PDB entry 2JAP | X-ray diffraction, 2.10 A resolution | chains A and C of the 4 polymer chains in the assembly

# Chain A (and C)
Protein: Clavaldehyde dehydrogenase
From: Streptomyces clavuligerus
Notes: chain C of this document is another copy of the same molecule, construct and numbering; everything in this record applies to it too
Reference sequence: Q9LCV7 (Q9LCV7_STRCL); residues 1-247 here = UniProt positions 1-247
Amino-acid sequence (247 residues; each row starts with the number of its first residue):
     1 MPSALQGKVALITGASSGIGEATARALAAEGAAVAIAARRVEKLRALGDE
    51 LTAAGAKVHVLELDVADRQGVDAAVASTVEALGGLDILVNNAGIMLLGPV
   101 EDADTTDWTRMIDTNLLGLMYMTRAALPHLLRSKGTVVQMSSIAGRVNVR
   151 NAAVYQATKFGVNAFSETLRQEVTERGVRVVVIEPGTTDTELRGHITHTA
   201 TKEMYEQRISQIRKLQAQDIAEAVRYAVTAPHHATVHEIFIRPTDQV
Disordered / not traced: 1-2 (chain C: 1)
Small-molecule neighbours:
  - clavulanic acid (J01; (2R,3Z,5R)-3-(2-hydroxyethylidene)-7-oxo-4-oxa-1-azabicyclo[3.2.0]heptane-2-carboxylic acid): M95, L97, S142, I143, A144, V149, A152, Y155, Q156, T187, L192, Y205, R208, I209, Q246
  - NADPH (NDP; NADPH dihydro-nicotinamide-adenine-dinucleotide phosphate): G14, A15, S16, S17, G18, I19, G20, A38, R39, R40, L63, D64, V65, N91, A92, G93, I94, T114, M140, S141, S142, Y155, K159, P185, G186, T187, T188, T190, E191, L192, H195, Y205

# How chain A and chain C interact
Pairs across the interface (80; chain A residue first):
  R68(A) with T105(C)
  P99(A) with E172(C)
  V100(A) with R124(C); F165(C), hydrophobic; L169(C), hydrophobic; E172(C), hydrogen bond (backbone-side chain)
  E101(A) with L127(C); L131(C); R176(C), salt bridge
  D102(A) with R124(C)
  A103(A) with R124(C), hydrogen bond (backbone-side chain)
  T105(A) with R68(C); Y121(C); R124(C)
  W108(A) with M120(C); Y121(C); R124(C)
  T109(A) with L117(C); Y121(C)
  I112(A) with I112(C), hydrophobic; L116(C), hydrophobic; L117(C), hydrophobic
  L116(A) with I112(C), hydrophobic; L116(C), hydrophobic
  L117(A) with T109(C); I112(C), hydrophobic
  M120(A) with W108(C); V154(C), hydrophobic; A157(C), hydrophobic
  Y121(A) with T105(C); W108(C); T109(C)
  R124(A) with V100(C); D102(C); A103(C), hydrogen bond (side chain-backbone); T105(C); W108(C)
  L127(A) with E101(C)
  L131(A) with E101(C)
  N148(A) with A164(C); E167(C); T168(C), hydrogen bond; Q171(C), hydrogen bond (backbone-side chain)
  V149(A) with T168(C); Q171(C)
  R150(A) with T168(C); Q171(C), hydrogen bond (backbone-side chain); E172(C); E175(C), salt bridge
  N151(A) with E172(C), hydrogen bond (backbone-side chain)
  A153(A) with F165(C), hydrophobic; T168(C)
  V154(A) with M120(C), hydrophobic
  Q156(A) with A164(C); T168(C), hydrogen bond
  A157(A) with M120(C), hydrophobic; G161(C)
  F160(A) with F160(C); A164(C), hydrophobic
  G161(A) with A157(C)
  A164(A) with N148(C); Q156(C); F160(C), hydrophobic
  F165(A) with V100(C), hydrophobic; A153(C), hydrophobic
  E167(A) with N148(C)
  T168(A) with N148(C), hydrogen bond; V149(C); A153(C); Q156(C), hydrogen bond
  L169(A) with V100(C), hydrophobic
  Q171(A) with N148(C), hydrogen bond (side chain-backbone); V149(C); R150(C), hydrogen bond (side chain-backbone)
  E172(A) with P99(C); V100(C), hydrogen bond (side chain-backbone); R150(C), hydrogen bond (backbone-side chain); N151(C), hydrogen bond (side chain-backbone)
  E175(A) with R150(C), salt bridge
  R176(A) with E101(C), salt bridge
Other interface residues (no listed pair), chain A (38 interface residues in all): G98, A152
Other interface residues (no listed pair), chain C (38 interface residues in all): G98, A152

# Overview
Chain A and chain C each contribute 38 residues to their interface, with 15 hydrogen bonds and 4 salt bridges.
Among the polar pairs are E101(A)-R176(C), R150(A)-E175(C) and V100(A)-E172(C). Chain A binds NADPH and
clavulanic acid.
Both chains are Clavaldehyde dehydrogenase (Streptomyces clavuligerus). Entry 2JAP (Clavulanic Acid
Dehydrogenase: Structural and Biochemical Analysis of the Final Step in the Biosynthesis of the ...) was
determined by X-ray diffraction together with 2JAH from the same study.
